2UXX - chains A and B; structure by X-ray diffraction, 2.74 A resolution.

== Chain A ==
Protein: Lysine-specific histone demethylase 1
Source organism: Homo sapiens
Notes: EC 1.-.-.-; fragment: swirm domain, amine oxidase domain and linker, residues 171-836
Reference sequence: O60341 (LSD1_HUMAN); residue numbers follow UniProt; this construct covers 171-836
Chain sequence (666 residues; row label = number of the first residue in the row):
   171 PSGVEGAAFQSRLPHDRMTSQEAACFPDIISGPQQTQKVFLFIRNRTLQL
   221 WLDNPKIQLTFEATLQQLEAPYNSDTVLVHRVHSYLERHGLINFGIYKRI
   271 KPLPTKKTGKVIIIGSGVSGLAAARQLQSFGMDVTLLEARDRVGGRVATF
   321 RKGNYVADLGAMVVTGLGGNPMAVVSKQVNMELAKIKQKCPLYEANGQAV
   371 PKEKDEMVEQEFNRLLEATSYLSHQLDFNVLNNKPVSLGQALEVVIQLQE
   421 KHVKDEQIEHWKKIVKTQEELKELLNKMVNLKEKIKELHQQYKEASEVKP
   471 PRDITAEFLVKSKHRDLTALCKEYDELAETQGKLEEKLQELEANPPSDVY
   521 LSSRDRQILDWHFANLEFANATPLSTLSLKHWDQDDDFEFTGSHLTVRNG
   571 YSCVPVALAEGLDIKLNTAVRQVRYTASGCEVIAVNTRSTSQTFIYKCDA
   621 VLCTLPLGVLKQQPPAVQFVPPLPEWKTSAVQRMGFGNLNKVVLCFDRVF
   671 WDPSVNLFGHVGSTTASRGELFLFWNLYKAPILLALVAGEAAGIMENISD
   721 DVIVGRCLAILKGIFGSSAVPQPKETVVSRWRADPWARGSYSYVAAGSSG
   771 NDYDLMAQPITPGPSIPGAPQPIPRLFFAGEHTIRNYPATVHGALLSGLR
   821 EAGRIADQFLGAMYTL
Unresolved in the structure: 836
Ligand contacts: FAD-trans-2-Phenylcyclopropylamine Adduct (FAJ): Ile284, Gly285, Ser286, Gly287, Val288, Ser289, Gly290, Leu307, Glu308, Ala309, Arg310, Gly314, Gly315, Arg316, Val317, Leu329, Gly330, Ala331, Met332, Val333, Thr335, Phe538, Thr588, Ala589, Val590, Thr624, Leu625, Pro626, Val629, Val637, Leu659, Lys661, Trp751, Trp756, Ser760, Tyr761, Gly800, Glu801, Ala809, Thr810, Val811, Ala814

== Chain B ==
Protein: Rest corepressor 1
Source organism: Homo sapiens
Notes: fragment: fragment of sant1, linker region and sant2 domain, residues 308-482
Reference sequence: Q9UKL0 (RCOR1_HUMAN); residues 286-482 here = UniProt positions 286-482
Chain sequence (235 residues; row label = number of the first residue in the row):
   248 MGSSHHHHHHSSGLVPRGSHMASMTGGQQMGRGSEFGRPTETVPQVKKEK
   298 HSTQAKNRAKRKPPKGMFLSQEDVEAVSANATAATTVLRQLDMELVSVKR
   348 QIQNIKQTNSALKEKLDGGIEPYRLPEVIQKCNARWTTEEQLLAVQAIRK
   398 YGRDFQAISDVIGNKSVVQVKNFFVNYRRRFNIDEVLQEWEAEHGKEETN
   448 GPSNQKPVKSPDNSIKMPEEEDEAPVLDVRYASAS
Unresolved in the structure: 248-307, 442-482
Curated features (UniProtKB/Swiss-Prot):
  - cross-link: Lys297 (Glycyl lysine isopeptide (Lys-Gly) (interchain with G-Cter in SUMO2))

== Interface between chain A and chain B ==
Residue-residue contacts (91; chain A residue first):
  Glu381(A) - Met314(B)
  Arg384(A) - Pro311(B)
  Arg384(A) - Lys312(B)  hydrogen bond (side chain-backbone)
  Arg384(A) - Gly313(B)
  Arg384(A) - Met314(B)
  Glu387(A) - Pro311(B)
  Ala388(A) - Met314(B)  hydrophobic
  Ala388(A) - Leu316(B)
  Tyr391(A) - Arg308(B)
  Tyr391(A) - Lys309(B)
  Tyr391(A) - Pro310(B)
  Tyr391(A) - Leu316(B)  hydrophobic
  Leu392(A) - Val321(B)  hydrophobic
  Gln395(A) - Arg308(B)
  Leu396(A) - Gln318(B)  hydrogen bond (backbone-side chain)
  Phe398(A) - Val321(B)  hydrophobic
  Phe398(A) - Ser325(B)
  Leu401(A) - Ser325(B)
  Val415(A) - Leu316(B)  hydrophobic
  Gln417(A) - Val324(B)
  Gln417(A) - Ala331(B)
  Leu418(A) - Phe315(B)
  Leu418(A) - Leu316(B)  hydrophobic
  Leu418(A) - Asp320(B)
  Leu418(A) - Val321(B)  hydrophobic
  Leu418(A) - Val324(B)  hydrophobic
  Gln419(A) - Met314(B)
  Gln419(A) - Phe315(B)  hydrogen bond (side chain-backbone)
  Glu420(A) - Leu335(B)
  Lys421(A) - Asp320(B)  salt bridge
  Lys421(A) - Leu335(B)
  Lys421(A) - Leu338(B)
  His422(A) - Phe315(B)
  Lys424(A) - Leu335(B)
  Lys424(A) - Asp339(B)  salt bridge
  Asp425(A) - Leu338(B)
  Ile428(A) - Leu338(B)
  Ile428(A) - Glu341(B)
  Trp431(A) - Leu342(B)
  Trp431(A) - Val345(B)  hydrophobic
  Trp431(A) - Ile349(B)  hydrophobic
  Lys432(A) - Glu341(B)  salt bridge
  Val435(A) - Val345(B)  hydrophobic
  Val435(A) - Ile349(B)  hydrophobic
  Gln438(A) - Ile352(B)
  Gln438(A) - Asn356(B)  hydrogen bond (backbone-side chain)
  Glu439(A) - Ile352(B)
  Leu441(A) - Asn356(B)
  Lys442(A) - Asn356(B)
  Leu445(A) - Asn356(B)
  Leu445(A) - Leu359(B)  hydrophobic
  Leu445(A) - Leu363(B)  hydrophobic
  Asn446(A) - Leu359(B)
  Met448(A) - Leu363(B)  hydrophobic
  Val449(A) - Leu359(B)
  Val449(A) - Leu363(B)  hydrophobic
  Lys452(A) - Lys362(B)  hydrogen bond (side chain-backbone)
  Lys452(A) - Asp364(B)
  Lys452(A) - Gly366(B)
  Ile455(A) - Tyr370(B)  hydrophobic
  Lys456(A) - Tyr370(B)
  His459(A) - Pro369(B)
  His459(A) - Tyr370(B)
  Tyr462(A) - Leu372(B)  hydrophobic
  Ile474(A) - Glu386(B)
  Ile474(A) - Leu389(B)  hydrophobic
  Ile474(A) - Leu390(B)  hydrophobic
  Ile474(A) - Gln393(B)  hydrogen bond (backbone-side chain)
  Thr475(A) - Gln393(B)
  Phe478(A) - Leu390(B)  hydrophobic
  Phe478(A) - Gln393(B)
  Phe478(A) - Ala394(B)
  Phe478(A) - Lys397(B)
  Lys481(A) - Val408(B)
  Ser482(A) - Lys397(B)
  Ser482(A) - Tyr398(B)  hydrogen bond (backbone-side chain)
  His484(A) - Pro373(B)
  Arg485(A) - Tyr398(B)  hydrogen bond
  Arg485(A) - Ala404(B)
  Arg485(A) - Asp407(B)
  Arg485(A) - Val408(B)
  Asp486(A) - Lys397(B)  salt bridge
  Asp486(A) - Tyr398(B)  hydrogen bond
  Leu487(A) - Tyr370(B)
  Leu487(A) - Leu372(B)  hydrophobic
  Cys491(A) - Ile367(B)  hydrophobic
  Tyr494(A) - Leu363(B)
  Tyr494(A) - Gly366(B)
  Tyr494(A) - Ile367(B)  hydrophobic
  Asp495(A) - Arg371(B)  salt bridge
  Glu505(A) - Lys360(B)  salt bridge
Interface residues without a listed pair, chain A (57 interface residues in all): Leu385, Val414, Gln427, Ile434, Glu477, Thr488, Gln501, Tyr520
Interface residues without a listed pair, chain B (53 interface residues in all): Ser317, Val334, Lys346, Thr355, Glu374, Val375, Ile409

== Overview ==
57 residues of chain A and 53 residues of chain B are in contact; the contacts include 9 hydrogen bonds and 6
salt bridges. Polar contacts include Lys421(A)-Asp320(B), Lys424(A)-Asp339(B) and Lys432(A)-Glu341(B). Bound
to chain A: FAD-trans-2-Phenylcyclopropylamine Adduct.
Here chain A is Lysine-specific histone demethylase 1 and chain B is Rest corepressor 1, both from Homo
sapiens. Entry 2UXX (Human LSD1 Histone Demethylase-CoREST in complex with an FAD- tranylcypromine adduct) was
determined by X-ray diffraction.
